Entry 3QNW (X-ray diffraction, 2.65 A resolution); this record covers chains B and X of the 9 polymer chains in the assembly.

# Chain B
Name: Caspase-6
From: Homo sapiens
Notes: EC 3.4.22.59
Reference sequence: P55212 (CASP6_HUMAN); residue numbers follow UniProt; this construct covers 194-293
Chain sequence (100 residues; each row starts with the number of its first residue):
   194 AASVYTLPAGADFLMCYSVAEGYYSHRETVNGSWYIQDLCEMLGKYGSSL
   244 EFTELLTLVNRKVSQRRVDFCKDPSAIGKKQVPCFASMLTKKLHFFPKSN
Disordered / not traced: 194-199, 293

# Chain X
Name: Z-vad-fmk
Chain sequence (5 residues; row label = number of the first residue in the row):
     1 XVADX
Modified / non-standard residues: PHQ (benzyl chlorocarbonate) at position 1; CF0 (fluoromethane) at position 5

# Chain B / chain X interface
Pairs across the interface - 15 pairs, chain B then chain X:
  A213(B) - D4(X)
  E214(B) - D4(X)
  G215(B) - D4(X)  hydrogen bond (backbone-side chain)
  Y216(B) - D4(X)  hydrogen bond (backbone-backbone)
  Y217(B) - PHQ_1(X)
  Y217(B) - V2(X)
  Y217(B) - A3(X)  hydrophobic
  S218(B) - PHQ_1(X)
  S218(B) - V2(X)  hydrogen bond (backbone-backbone)
  H219(B) - PHQ_1(X)
  W227(B) - PHQ_1(X)
  A269(B) - PHQ_1(X)
  K272(B) - PHQ_1(X)
  K273(B) - PHQ_1(X)
  Q274(B) - PHQ_1(X)
Interface residues without a listed pair, chain B (14 interface residues in all): V212, V261
Interface residues without a listed pair, chain X (5 interface residues in all): CF0_5

# Overview
Chain B and chain X form an interface of 14 and 5 residues respectively; the contacts include 3 hydrogen
bonds. Among the polar pairs are G215(B)-D4(X), Y216(B)-D4(X) and S218(B)-V2(X).
Here chain B is Caspase-6 (Homo sapiens) and chain X is Z-vad-fmk. Entry 3QNW (Caspase-6 in complex with
Z-VAD-FMK inhibitor) was determined by X-ray diffraction.
